PDB entry 6SBX | X-ray diffraction, 2.33 A resolution | chains C and B of the 3 polymer chains in the assembly

== Chain C (and B) ==
Name: CdbA
Organism: Myxococcus xanthus
Notes: chain B of this document is another copy of the same molecule, construct and numbering; everything in this record applies to it too
Reference sequence: Q1D489 (Q1D489_MYXXD); residues 1-67 here correspond to UniProt positions 52-118 (UniProt number = residue number + 51)
Sequence (67 residues; row label = number of the first residue in the row):
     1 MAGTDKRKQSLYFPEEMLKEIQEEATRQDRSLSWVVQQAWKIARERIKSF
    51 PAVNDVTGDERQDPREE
Unresolved in the structure: 1-3, 59-67 (chain B: 1-4, 53-67)
What the authors report for this chain:
  - self-association interface (contacts with another copy of this molecule); pairs are residue here / residue on that copy: Pro-14/Val-56 (hydrophobic contact), Met-17/Val-56 (hydrophobic contact), Gln-38/Ala-52, Gln-38/Val-53, Lys-41/Asp-55, Phe-50/Trp-34 (hydrophobic contact), Val-53/Lys-41, Phe-50
  - contacts within the chain: Ile-47/Phe-50 (hydrophobic contact)

== Chain C / chain B interface ==
Residue-residue contacts (14; chain C residue first):
  Lys-6(C) with Thr-26(B); Asp-29(B), salt bridge
  Gln-28(C) with Arg-30(B)
  Asp-29(C) with Arg-30(B), hydrogen bond (backbone-side chain); Ser-31(B), hydrogen bond (backbone-backbone); Trp-34(B)
  Arg-30(C) with Gln-28(B); Asp-29(B), hydrogen bond (side chain-backbone); Arg-30(B); Ser-31(B)
  Ser-31(C) with Asp-29(B), hydrogen bond (backbone-backbone); Arg-30(B); Ser-31(B)
  Trp-34(C) with Asp-29(B)
Also at the interface, not in a pair above, chain B (7 interface residues in all): Arg-27

== Summary ==
6 residues of chain C face 7 of chain B across their interface; the contacts include 4 hydrogen bonds and 1
salt bridge. Polar pairs include Lys-6(C)/Asp-29(B), Asp-29(C)/Arg-30(B) and Asp-29(C)/Ser-31(B). The paper
reports a self-association interface involving Pro-14(C), Met-17(C) and Gln-38(C) among others; contacts
within the chain involving Ile-47(C) and Phe-50(C).
Chain C and chain B are both CdbA (Myxococcus xanthus); the structure, CdbA Form Two, was determined by X-ray
diffraction.
